Entry 7BFM (X-ray diffraction, 2.00 A resolution); this record covers chain A.

[Chain A]
Protein: Putative copper oxidase
Organism: Streptomyces coelicolor (strain ATCC BAA-471 / A3(2) / M145)
UniProtKB: Q9XAL8 (Q9XAL8_STRCO); numbering as in UniProt (aligned over 1-343)
Amino-acid sequence (343 residues; numbered 1 to 343; the number before each row is that of its first residue):
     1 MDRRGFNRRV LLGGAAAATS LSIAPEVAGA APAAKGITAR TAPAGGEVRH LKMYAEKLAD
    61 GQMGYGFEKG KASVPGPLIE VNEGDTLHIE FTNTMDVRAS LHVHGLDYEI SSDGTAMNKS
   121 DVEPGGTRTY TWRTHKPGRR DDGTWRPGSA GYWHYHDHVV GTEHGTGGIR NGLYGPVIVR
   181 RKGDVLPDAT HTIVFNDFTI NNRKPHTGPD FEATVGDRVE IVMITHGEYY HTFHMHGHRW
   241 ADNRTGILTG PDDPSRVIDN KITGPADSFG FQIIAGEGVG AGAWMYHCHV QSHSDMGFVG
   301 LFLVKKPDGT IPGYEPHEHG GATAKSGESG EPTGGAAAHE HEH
Disordered / not traced: 1-37, 320-343
Construct notes: engineered mutation Phe198 (Met in Q9XAL8), Phe298 (Met in Q9XAL8)
Metal / ion sites: Cu ion site 1: His102, His234; Cu ion site 2: His104, His156, His289; Cu ion site 3: His158, His236, His287; Cu ion site 4: His231, Cys288, His293

[Overview]
The Cu ion site 1 is built by His102 and His234. The Cu ion site 2 is built by His104, His156 and His289.
Chain A is Putative copper oxidase (Streptomyces coelicolor (strain ATCC BAA-471 / A3(2) / M145)); the
structure, Structure of the M198F M298F double mutant of the Streptomyces coelicolor small laccase T1 copper
site, was determined by X-ray diffraction together with 7B2K, 7B4Y and 7BDN from the same study.
